7DTV - chains A and B; structure by electron microscopy, 3.50 A resolution.

# Chain A (and B)
Molecule: Extracellular calcium-sensing receptor
Source organism: Homo sapiens
Notes: chain B of this document is another copy of the same molecule, construct and numbering; everything in this record applies to it too
Reference sequence: P41180 (CASR_HUMAN); residue numbers follow UniProt; this construct covers 20-1078
Sequence (1099 residues; numbered -10 to 1088; the number before each row is that of its first residue; numbers below 1 keep their minus sign (Met-10 is residue -10)):
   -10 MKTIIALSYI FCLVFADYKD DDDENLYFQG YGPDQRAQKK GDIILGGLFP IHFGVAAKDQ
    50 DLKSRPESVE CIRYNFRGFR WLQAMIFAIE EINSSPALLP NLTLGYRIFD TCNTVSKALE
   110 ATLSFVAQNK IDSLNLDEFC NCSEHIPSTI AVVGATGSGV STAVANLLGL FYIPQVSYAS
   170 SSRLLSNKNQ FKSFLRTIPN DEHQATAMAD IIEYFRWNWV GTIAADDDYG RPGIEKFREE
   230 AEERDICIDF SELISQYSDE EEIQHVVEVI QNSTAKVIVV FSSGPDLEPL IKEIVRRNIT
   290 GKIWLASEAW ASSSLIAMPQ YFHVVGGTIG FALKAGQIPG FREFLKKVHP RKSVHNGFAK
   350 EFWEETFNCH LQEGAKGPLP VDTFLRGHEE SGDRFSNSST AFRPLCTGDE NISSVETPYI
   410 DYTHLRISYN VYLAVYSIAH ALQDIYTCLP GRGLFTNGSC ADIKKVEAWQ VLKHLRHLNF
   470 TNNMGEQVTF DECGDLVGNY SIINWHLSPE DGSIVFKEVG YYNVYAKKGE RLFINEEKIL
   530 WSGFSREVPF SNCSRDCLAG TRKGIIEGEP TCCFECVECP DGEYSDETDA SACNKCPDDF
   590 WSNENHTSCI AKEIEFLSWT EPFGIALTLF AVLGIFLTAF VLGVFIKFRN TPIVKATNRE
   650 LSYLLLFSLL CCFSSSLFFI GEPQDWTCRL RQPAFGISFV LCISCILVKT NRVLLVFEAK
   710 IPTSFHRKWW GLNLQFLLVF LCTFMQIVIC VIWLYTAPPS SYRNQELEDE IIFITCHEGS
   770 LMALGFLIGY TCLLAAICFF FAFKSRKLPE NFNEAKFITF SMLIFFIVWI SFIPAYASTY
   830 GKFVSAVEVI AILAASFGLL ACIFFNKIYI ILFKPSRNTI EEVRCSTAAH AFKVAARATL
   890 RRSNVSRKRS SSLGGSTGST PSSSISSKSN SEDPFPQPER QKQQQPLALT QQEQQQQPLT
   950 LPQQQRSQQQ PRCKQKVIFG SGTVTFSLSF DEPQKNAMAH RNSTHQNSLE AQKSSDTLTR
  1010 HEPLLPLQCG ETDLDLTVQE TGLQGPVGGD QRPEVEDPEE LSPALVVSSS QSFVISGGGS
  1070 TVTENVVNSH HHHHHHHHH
Disordered / not traced: -10 to 19, 363-390, 638-648, 702-723, 860-1088
Differences from the reference sequence: initiating methionine (-10); expression tag (-9 to 19, 1079-1088)
UniProt features mapped onto this chain:
  - region: Phe637 to Arg648 (Intracellular loop 1 (ICL1)), Thr699 to Asn722 (Intracellular loop 2 (ICL2)), Phe790 to Lys805 (Intracellular loop 3 (ICL3)), Ala880 to Ser900 (Interaction with RNF19A), Arg890 to Arg898 (Arginine-rich retention motif)
  - binding site (phosphate): Arg66 to Trp70, Arg415 to Ser417
  - binding site (Ca(2+)): Ile81, Ser84, Leu87, Leu88, Thr100, Thr145, Ser170, Pro188, Asp190, Glu231, Asp234, Glu297, Tyr489, Gly557
  - binding site (L-tryptophan): Ser147, Ala168, Ser170, Glu297
  - binding site (spermine): Asp238, Ser240
  - site: Cys482 (Important for ability of agonist AMG 416 to activate G-protein-coupled receptor activity)
  - modified residue: Thr888 (Phosphothreonine), Ser892 (Phosphoserine), Ser899 (Phosphoserine), Ser920 (Phosphoserine), Ser1061 (Phosphoserine)
  - glycosylation (N-linked (GlcNAc...) asparagine): Asn90, Asn130, Asn261, Asn287, Asn386, Asn400, Asn446, Asn468, Asn488, Asn541, Asn594
  - natural variant: Gly21 (G21R: In HHC1), Gln27 (Q27R: Found in a patient with primary hyperparathyroidism detected at adulthood), Lys29 (K29E: In HYPOC1), Pro39 (P39A: In HHC1), Phe42 (F42S: In HHC1), Lys47 (K47N: In HYPOC1), Ser53 (S53P: In HHC1), Pro55 (P55L: In HHC1), Arg62 (R62M: In HHC1), Arg66 (R66C: In HHC1; R66H: In HHC1), Ile81 (I81M: In HHC1), Thr100 (T100I: In NSHPT), 91 further natural variant entries in UniProt
  - mutagenesis: Lys29 (K29A/N/E/D: Increased calcium sensitivity; K29R: Does not affect calcium sensitivity), Leu51 (L51A: Decreased calcium-induced G-protein-coupled receptor activity), Arg69 (R69E: Abolishes G-protein coupled receptor signaling pathway), Trp70 (W70A: Abolished calcium-induced G-protein-coupled receptor activity), Asn102 (N102I: Abolishes G-protein coupled receptor activity), Thr145 (T145A: Abolished calcium-induced G-protein-coupled receptor activity; T145I: Reduced calcium-induced G-protein-coupled receptor activity), Ser147 (S147A: Abolished calcium-induced G-protein-coupled receptor activity), Ser170 (S170A: Abolished calcium-induced G-protein-coupled receptor activity; S170K: Reduced calcium-induced G-protein-coupled receptor activity), Asp190 (D190A: Reduced calcium-induced G-protein-coupled receptor activity; D190K: Reduced calcium-induced G-protein-coupled receptor activity), Gln193 (Q193A: Reduced calcium-induced G-protein-coupled receptor activity), Asp216 (D216A: Strongly reduced calcium-induced G-protein-coupled receptor activity), Tyr218 (Y218A: Abolished calcium-induced G-protein-coupled receptor activity; Y218S: Abolished calcium-induced G-protein-coupled receptor activity), 37 further mutagenesis entries in UniProt
Cystine bridges: Cys60-Cys101, Cys236-Cys561, Cys358-Cys395, Cys437-Cys449, Cys542-Cys562, Cys546-Cys565, Cys568-Cys582, Cys585-Cys598, Cys677-Cys765
Glycans and other covalent adducts: N-acetylglucosamine (NAG) linked to Asn261, Asn287, Asn446, Asn468, Asn488, Asn541
Ion coordination: Ca2+ site 1 near Ser302 (its only coordinating residue here); Ca2+ site 2 near Gly557 (its only coordinating residue here)
Residues lining bound ligands: tryptophan (TRP): Arg66, Trp70, Thr145, Gly146, Ser147, Ala168, Ser169, Ser170, Tyr218, Ser272, Glu297, Ala298, Ile416
What the authors report for this chain:
  - binding site for tryptophan: Trp70, Thr145, Ser147, Ser170, Tyr218, Glu297
  - post-translational modification sites: Asn261, Asn287, Asn446, Asn468, Asn488, Asn541
  - conformationally variable residues (domain motion, helix shift): Asp234, Asp587, Ser827
  - self-association interface (contacts with another copy of this molecule); pairs are residue here / residue on that copy: Leu51-Phe444 (hydrophobic contact), Leu51-Trp458 (hydrophobic contact), Ser827-Ser827
  - mutagenesis - L51A, F444A, W458A, G557E, I603A/F605A, I761A/F762A/I763A, F762A, A824K, S827K: decreased signaling in response to Ca2+
  - Ca2+ coordination: Gly557
  - contacts within the chain: Ile603-Ile761, Phe605-Phe762
  - disease-associated variants - A824K: decreased signaling in response to Ca2+ (citing earlier work)

# Chain A / chain B interface
Pairs across the interface (93; chain A residue first):
  Tyr20(A) - Leu125(B)  hydrophobic
  Gly21(A) - Ser122(B)  hydrogen bond (backbone-backbone)
  Gln49(A) - Tyr161(B)  hydrogen bond
  Gln49(A) - Arg465(B)
  Asp50(A) - Lys462(B)  hydrogen bond (backbone-side chain)
  Leu51(A) - Phe444(B)
  Leu51(A) - Trp458(B)
  Leu51(A) - Leu461(B)  hydrophobic
  Leu51(A) - Lys462(B)
  Leu51(A) - Arg465(B)
  Lys52(A) - Phe444(B)
  Lys52(A) - Thr445(B)
  Lys52(A) - Trp458(B)
  Ser53(A) - Trp458(B)
  Arg54(A) - Trp458(B)
  Pro55(A) - Tyr161(B)  hydrophobic
  Pro55(A) - Trp458(B)
  Val104(A) - Asn155(B)
  Val104(A) - Gln179(B)
  Ser105(A) - Leu159(B)
  Leu108(A) - Asn155(B)
  Leu112(A) - Leu112(B)  hydrophobic
  Leu112(A) - Leu156(B)  hydrophobic
  Lys119(A) - Lys119(B)
  Ser122(A) - Gly21(B)  hydrogen bond (backbone-backbone)
  Leu125(A) - Tyr20(B)  hydrophobic
  Leu125(A) - Phe128(B)
  Leu125(A) - Asn130(B)
  Asp126(A) - Phe128(B)
  Glu127(A) - Phe128(B)
  Glu127(A) - Cys129(B)
  Phe128(A) - Leu125(B)
  Phe128(A) - Asp126(B)
  Phe128(A) - Glu127(B)
  Cys129(A) - Glu127(B)
  Cys129(A) - Cys129(B)  hydrophobic
  Asn130(A) - Leu125(B)
  Ala152(A) - Asn155(B)
  Asn155(A) - Val104(B)
  Asn155(A) - Leu108(B)
  Asn155(A) - Ala152(B)
  Leu156(A) - Leu112(B)  hydrophobic
  Leu159(A) - Ser105(B)
  Tyr161(A) - Gln49(B)  hydrogen bond
  Tyr161(A) - Pro55(B)  hydrophobic
  Arg172(A) - Asp215(B)  salt bridge
  Arg172(A) - Arg220(B)
  Arg172(A) - Leu242(B)
  Leu173(A) - Arg220(B)
  Asn178(A) - Tyr246(B)
  Gln179(A) - Val104(B)
  Asp215(A) - Arg172(B)  salt bridge
  Arg220(A) - Arg172(B)
  Arg220(A) - Leu173(B)
  Glu224(A) - Glu224(B)
  Arg227(A) - Arg227(B)
  Glu228(A) - Ser240(B)
  Ser240(A) - Glu228(B)
  Leu242(A) - Arg172(B)
  Tyr246(A) - Asn178(B)
  Phe444(A) - Leu51(B)
  Phe444(A) - Lys52(B)
  Thr445(A) - Lys52(B)
  Trp458(A) - Leu51(B)
  Trp458(A) - Lys52(B)
  Trp458(A) - Ser53(B)
  Trp458(A) - Arg54(B)
  Trp458(A) - Pro55(B)
  Leu461(A) - Leu51(B)  hydrophobic
  Lys462(A) - Asp50(B)  hydrogen bond (side chain-backbone)
  Lys462(A) - Leu51(B)
  Arg465(A) - Gln49(B)
  Arg465(A) - Leu51(B)
  Arg551(A) - Arg551(B)
  Lys552(A) - Ile554(B)
  Lys552(A) - Glu556(B)  salt bridge
  Ile554(A) - Lys552(B)
  Ile554(A) - Ile554(B)  hydrophobic
  Ile554(A) - Ser580(B)
  Glu556(A) - Lys552(B)  salt bridge
  Glu556(A) - Asp578(B)
  Glu556(A) - Ser580(B)
  Glu558(A) - Thr560(B)  hydrogen bond (backbone-side chain)
  Pro559(A) - Thr560(B)
  Thr560(A) - Glu558(B)  hydrogen bond (side chain-backbone)
  Thr560(A) - Pro559(B)
  Thr560(A) - Thr560(B)  hydrogen bond (backbone-side chain)
  Asp578(A) - Glu556(B)
  Ser580(A) - Ile554(B)
  Ser580(A) - Glu556(B)
  Ser827(A) - Ser827(B)
  Ser827(A) - Thr828(B)
  Thr828(A) - Ser827(B)
Also at the interface, not in a pair above, chain A (66 interface residues in all): Glu109, Ile135, Phe160, Asp234, Leu443, Glu456, Ile555, Gly557, Glu564, Pro569, Ala581
Also at the interface, not in a pair above, chain B (66 interface residues in all): Glu109, Ile135, Phe160, Asp234, Leu443, Glu456, Ile555, Gly557, Glu564, Pro569, Ala581

# Summary
The chain A/chain B interface involves 66 residues from each chain; the contacts include 9 hydrogen bonds and
4 salt bridges. Among the polar pairs are Arg172(A)-Asp215(B), Lys552(A)-Glu556(B) and Gln49(A)-Tyr161(B).
From the paper: a binding site for tryptophan at Trp70(A), Thr145(A) and Ser147(A) among others; L51A, F444A
and W458A of chain A, among others, reduce signaling in response to Ca2+; 9 substitutions were tested in all.
Chain A and chain B are both Extracellular calcium-sensing receptor (Homo sapiens); the structure, Human
Calcium-Sensing Receptor bound with L-Trp and calcium ions, was determined by electron microscopy, deposited
together with 7DTT, 7DTU and 7DTW.
